7LTC - chains A and D of the 4 polymer chains in the assembly; structure by X-ray diffraction, 2.00 A resolution.

Chain A:
Protein: TP-methylase family protein
Source organism: Shewanella oneidensis
UniProt: Q8EGW3 (Q8EGW3_SHEON); residues 1-263 here = UniProt positions 1-263
Sequence (263 residues; row label = number of the first residue in the row):
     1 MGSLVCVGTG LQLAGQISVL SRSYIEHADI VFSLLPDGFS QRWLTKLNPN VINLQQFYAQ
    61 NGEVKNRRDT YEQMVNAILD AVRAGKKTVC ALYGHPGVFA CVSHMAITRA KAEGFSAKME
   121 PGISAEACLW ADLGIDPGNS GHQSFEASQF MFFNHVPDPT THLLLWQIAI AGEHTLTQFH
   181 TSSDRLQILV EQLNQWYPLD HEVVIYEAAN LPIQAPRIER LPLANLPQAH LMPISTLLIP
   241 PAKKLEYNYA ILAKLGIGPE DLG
Unresolved in the structure: 1
Reported in the primary citation:
  - mutagenesis - Y58F (10-fold), R67K (100-fold), Y71F (100-fold), Y93F: decreased catalytic activity
  - mutagenesis - Y93F (3.8-fold): decreased binding to SAM
  - mutagenesis - Y58F/Y71F, R67A: abolished catalytic activity
  - catalytic residues: Tyr58, Arg67, Tyr71
  - contacts within the chain: Arg67-Tyr71

Chain D:
Protein: LigA domain-containing protein
Source organism: Shewanella oneidensis
UniProt: Q8EGW2 (Q8EGW2_SHEON); residues 1-71 here = UniProt positions 1-71
Sequence (71 residues; numbered 1 to 71; the number before each row is that of its first residue):
     1 MSGLSDFFTQ LGQDAQLMED YKQNPEAVMR AHGLTDEQIN AVMTGDMEKL KTLSGDSSYQ
    61 SYLVISHGNG D
Unresolved in the structure: 1-3
Modified / non-standard residues: Leu63 (N-methylleucine; MLE); Ile65 (N-methyl-isoleucine; IML)
Reported in the primary citation:
  - post-translational modification sites: Leu63

Chain A / chain D interface:
Residue-residue contacts - 15 pairs, chain A then chain D:
  Leu20(A) - Gly12(D)
  Leu20(A) - Gln13(D)
  Leu20(A) - Ala15(D)
  Ser23(A) - Gln13(D)
  Ser23(A) - Asp14(D)
  Ser23(A) - Ala15(D)  hydrogen bond (side chain-backbone)
  Tyr24(A) - Ala15(D)
  Tyr24(A) - Met18(D)
  Tyr24(A) - Glu19(D)  hydrogen bond
  His27(A) - Gln16(D)
  Lys87(A) - Gln16(D)  hydrogen bond
  Lys118(A) - Glu19(D)
  Lys118(A) - Lys22(D)
  Leu262(A) - Asn69(D)
  Gly263(A) - Asn69(D)  hydrogen bond (backbone-side chain)
Other interface residues (no listed pair), chain A (10 interface residues in all): Val5, Val19

Overview:
Chain A and chain D form an interface of 10 and 9 residues respectively, with 4 hydrogen bonds. Polar contacts
include Ser23(A)-Ala15(D), Tyr24(A)-Glu19(D) and Lys87(A)-Gln16(D). The paper reports catalytic residues
Tyr58(A), Arg67(A) and Tyr71(A); Y58F, R67K and Y71F of chain A, among others, reduce catalytic activity; 6
substitutions were tested in all.
Here chain A is TP-methylase family protein and chain D is LigA domain-containing protein, both from
Shewanella oneidensis. Entry 7LTC (Structure of the alpha-N-methyltransferase (SonM) and RiPP precursor (SonA)
heteromeric complex (no cofactor)) was determined by X-ray diffraction, deposited together with 7LTE, 7LTF,
7LTH, 7LTR and 7LTS.
